6FTT - chains A and B of the 8 polymer chains in the assembly; structure by X-ray diffraction, 2.29 A resolution.

# Chain A (and B)
Protein: ATP phosphoribosyltransferase regulatory subunit
Source organism: Psychrobacter arcticus 273-4
Notes: chain B of this document is another copy of the same molecule, construct and numbering; everything in this record applies to it too
UniProtKB: Q4FTX3 (HISZ_PSYA2); numbering as in UniProt (aligned over 1-387)
Sequence (388 residues; each row starts with the number of its first residue; numbering starts at 0):
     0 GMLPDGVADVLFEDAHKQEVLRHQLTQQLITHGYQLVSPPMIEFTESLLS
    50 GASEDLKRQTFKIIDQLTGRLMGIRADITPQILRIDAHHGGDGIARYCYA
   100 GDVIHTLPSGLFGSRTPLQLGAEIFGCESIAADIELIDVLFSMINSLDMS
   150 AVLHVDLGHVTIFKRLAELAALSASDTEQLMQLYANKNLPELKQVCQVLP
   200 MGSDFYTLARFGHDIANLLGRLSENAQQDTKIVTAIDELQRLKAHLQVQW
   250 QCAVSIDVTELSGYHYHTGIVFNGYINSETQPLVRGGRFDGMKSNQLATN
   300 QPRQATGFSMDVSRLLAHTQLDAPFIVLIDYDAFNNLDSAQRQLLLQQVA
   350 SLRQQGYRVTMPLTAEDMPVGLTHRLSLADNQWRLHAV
Not modelled in the structure: 292-300
Sequence notes: expression tag (0)
Ion coordination: Mg2+: D76, T78

# Chain A / chain B interface
Pairs across the interface (135):
  G0(A) - R83(B)
  M1(A) - F43(B)
  M1(A) - R69(B)  hydrogen bond
  L2(A) - E42(B)
  L2(A) - F43(B)
  L2(A) - R83(B)
  P3(A) - F43(B)
  P3(A) - M71(B)  hydrophobic
  D4(A) - L66(B)
  V6(A) - P39(B)  hydrophobic
  V6(A) - I41(B)
  D8(A) - S37(B)
  D8(A) - P38(B)
  D8(A) - P39(B)
  D8(A) - R83(B)  salt bridge
  D8(A) - I84(B)
  V9(A) - V36(B)
  V9(A) - S37(B)  hydrogen bond (backbone-backbone)
  L10(A) - L35(B)
  L10(A) - V36(B)  hydrophobic
  L10(A) - I84(B)  hydrophobic
  L10(A) - H88(B)
  F11(A) - Q34(B)
  F11(A) - L35(B)  hydrogen bond (backbone-backbone)
  F11(A) - V36(B)  hydrophobic
  F11(A) - H88(B)
  A14(A) - L35(B)
  H15(A) - Q26(B)
  H15(A) - I29(B)
  H15(A) - L35(B)
  Q17(A) - S37(B)  hydrogen bond
  E18(A) - R21(B)  salt bridge
  E18(A) - H22(B)  salt bridge
  R21(A) - R21(B)
  H22(A) - E18(B)
  H22(A) - H22(B)  hydrogen bond
  T25(A) - E18(B)
  Q26(A) - H15(B)
  Q26(A) - E18(B)
  I29(A) - H15(B)
  I29(A) - R357(B)
  T30(A) - R352(B)  hydrogen bond (backbone-side chain)
  T30(A) - Y356(B)
  T30(A) - R357(B)
  T30(A) - V358(B)  hydrogen bond (backbone-backbone)
  H31(A) - R352(B)  hydrogen bond
  H31(A) - V358(B)
  G32(A) - T359(B)
  Q34(A) - F11(B)
  Q34(A) - V369(B)
  L35(A) - F11(B)  hydrogen bond (backbone-backbone)
  L35(A) - A14(B)
  L35(A) - H15(B)
  L35(A) - E18(B)
  V36(A) - V9(B)
  V36(A) - L10(B)  hydrophobic
  V36(A) - F11(B)  hydrophobic
  S37(A) - V9(B)  hydrogen bond (backbone-backbone)
  S37(A) - Q17(B)  hydrogen bond
  P38(A) - D8(B)
  P39(A) - V6(B)  hydrophobic
  P39(A) - A7(B)
  P39(A) - D8(B)
  M40(A) - M40(B)  hydrophobic
  M40(A) - D101(B)
  M40(A) - I103(B)  hydrophobic
  I41(A) - V6(B)
  I41(A) - I103(B)  hydrophobic
  I41(A) - T115(B)
  E42(A) - L2(B)
  F43(A) - M1(B)
  F43(A) - L2(B)
  F43(A) - P3(B)
  F60(A) - I62(B)  hydrophobic
  F60(A) - I63(B)
  F60(A) - M71(B)  hydrophobic
  K61(A) - I62(B)
  I62(A) - F60(B)  hydrophobic
  I62(A) - I62(B)  hydrophobic
  I63(A) - F60(B)
  D64(A) - R114(B)  salt bridge
  Q65(A) - T105(B)
  Q65(A) - L106(B)
  L66(A) - D4(B)
  L66(A) - L106(B)  hydrophobic
  L66(A) - R114(B)
  R69(A) - M1(B)
  M71(A) - P3(B)  hydrophobic
  M71(A) - F60(B)  hydrophobic
  I73(A) - I73(B)  hydrophobic
  R83(A) - D8(B)  salt bridge
  I84(A) - L10(B)  hydrophobic
  H87(A) - G0(B)  hydrogen bond (side chain-backbone)
  H88(A) - L10(B)
  H88(A) - F11(B)
  I93(A) - T363(B)
  I93(A) - D366(B)
  R95(A) - T359(B)
  R95(A) - M360(B)  hydrogen bond (side chain-backbone)
  R95(A) - L362(B)
  R95(A) - D366(B)  salt bridge
  D101(A) - M40(B)
  I103(A) - M40(B)  hydrophobic
  I103(A) - I41(B)  hydrophobic
  T105(A) - Q65(B)
  L106(A) - Q65(B)
  L106(A) - L66(B)  hydrophobic
  R114(A) - D64(B)  salt bridge
  T115(A) - I41(B)
  A130(A) - L362(B)
  A131(A) - L362(B)
  E134(A) - L362(B)
  Q342(A) - Q248(B)
  R352(A) - T30(B)  hydrogen bond (side chain-backbone)
  R352(A) - H31(B)  hydrogen bond
  Y356(A) - T30(B)
  R357(A) - I29(B)
  R357(A) - T30(B)
  V358(A) - T30(B)  hydrogen bond (backbone-backbone)
  V358(A) - H31(B)
  V358(A) - G32(B)
  T359(A) - G32(B)
  T359(A) - R95(B)
  M360(A) - R95(B)  hydrogen bond (backbone-side chain)
  M360(A) - E134(B)
  L362(A) - I93(B)  hydrophobic
  L362(A) - R95(B)
  L362(A) - C126(B)  hydrophobic
  L362(A) - A130(B)
  L362(A) - A131(B)
  L362(A) - E134(B)
  T363(A) - I93(B)
  D366(A) - I93(B)
  D366(A) - R95(B)  salt bridge
  V369(A) - Q34(B)
Also at the interface, not in a pair above, chain A (75 interface residues in all): A7, Y96, P107, I123, C126, L345, G355
Also at the interface, not in a pair above, chain B (74 interface residues in all): V19, T25, K61, Y96, P107, I123, G355

# Summary
75 residues of chain A face 74 of chain B across their interface; the contacts include 17 hydrogen bonds and 8
salt bridges. Among the polar pairs are D8(A)-R83(B), E18(A)-R21(B) and E18(A)-H22(B). D76(A) and T78(A) form
the Mg2+ site.
Chain A and chain B are both ATP phosphoribosyltransferase regulatory subunit (Psychrobacter arcticus 273-4);
the structure, ATP phosphoribosyltransferase (HisZG ATPPRT) from Psychrobacter arcticus in complex with PRPP,
was determined by X-ray diffraction (same publication as 6FU2, 6FU7 and 6FUA).
